4OEY - chains A and B; structure by X-ray diffraction, 1.83 A resolution.

# Chain A
Name: Androgen receptor
Source organism: Homo sapiens
Notes: fragment: ligand binding domain
UniProtKB: P10275 (ANDR_HUMAN); residues 670-919 here = UniProt positions 670-919
Chain sequence (250 residues; each row starts with the number of its first residue):
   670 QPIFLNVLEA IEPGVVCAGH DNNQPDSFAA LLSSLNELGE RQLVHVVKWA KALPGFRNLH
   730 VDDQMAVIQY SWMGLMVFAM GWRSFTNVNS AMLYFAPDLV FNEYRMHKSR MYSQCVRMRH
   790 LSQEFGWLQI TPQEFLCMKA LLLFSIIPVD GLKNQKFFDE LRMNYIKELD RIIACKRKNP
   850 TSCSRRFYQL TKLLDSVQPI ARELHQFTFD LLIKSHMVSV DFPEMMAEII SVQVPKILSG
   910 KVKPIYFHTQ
Unresolved in the structure: 670, 844-850, 919
Construct notes: engineered mutation Ala760 (Arg in P10275)
Small-molecule neighbours: 5-alpha-dihydrotestosterone (DHT): Leu701, Leu704, Asn705, Leu707, Gly708, Gln711, Trp741, Met742, Met745, Val746, Met749, Arg752, Phe764, Met780, Met787, Leu873, Phe876, Thr877, Leu880, Phe891, Met895
What the authors report for this chain:
  - binding site for 5-alpha-dihydrotestosterone: Asn705, Gln711, Arg752, Thr877

# Chain B
Name: co-regulator peptide
Chain sequence (11 residues; numbered 0 to 10; the number before each row is that of its first residue; numbering starts at 0):
     0 RGAFQNLFQS V
Unresolved in the structure: 0, 9-10

# Chain A / chain B interface
Residue-residue contacts (22):
  Leu712(A) with Phe3(B), hydrophobic
  Val713(A) with Leu6(B), hydrophobic
  Val716(A) with Phe3(B), hydrophobic; Leu6(B), hydrophobic
  Lys720(A) with Phe7(B), hydrogen bond (side chain-backbone)
  Val730(A) with Phe7(B), hydrophobic; Gln8(B)
  Gln733(A) with Phe7(B)
  Met734(A) with Phe3(B), hydrophobic; Gln4(B); Phe7(B), hydrophobic
  Ile737(A) with Phe3(B), hydrophobic; Phe7(B), hydrophobic
  Gln738(A) with Phe3(B)
  Glu893(A) with Ala2(B)
  Met894(A) with Ala2(B), hydrophobic; Phe3(B), hydrophobic; Leu6(B), hydrophobic
  Glu897(A) with Gly1(B); Ala2(B), hydrogen bond (side chain-backbone); Phe3(B), hydrogen bond (side chain-backbone)
  Ile898(A) with Phe3(B), hydrophobic

# In short
Chain A and chain B form an interface of 13 and 7 residues respectively, with 3 hydrogen bonds. Among the
polar pairs are Lys720(A)-Phe7(B), Glu897(A)-Ala2(B) and Glu897(A)-Phe3(B). Ligands of chain A:
5-alpha-dihydrotestosterone. From the paper: a binding site for 5-alpha-dihydrotestosterone at Asn705(A),
Gln711(A) and Arg752(A) among others.
Chain A is Androgen receptor (Homo sapiens) and chain B is co-regulator peptide; the structure, Crystal
structure of AR-LBD bound with co-regulator peptide, was determined by X-ray diffraction (same publication as
4OED, 4OEZ, 4OFR, 4OFU, 4OH5, 4OH6 and 10 further entries).
